Entry 7L4M (X-ray diffraction, 2.81 A resolution); this record covers chains B and C of the 3 polymer chains in the assembly.

== Chain B ==
Name: DNA (cytosine-5)-methyltransferase DRM2
Source organism: Arabidopsis thaliana
Notes: EC 2.1.1.37
UniProt: Q9M548 (DRM2_ARATH); residues 270-626 here = UniProt positions 270-626
Chain sequence (357 residues; row label = number of the first residue in the row):
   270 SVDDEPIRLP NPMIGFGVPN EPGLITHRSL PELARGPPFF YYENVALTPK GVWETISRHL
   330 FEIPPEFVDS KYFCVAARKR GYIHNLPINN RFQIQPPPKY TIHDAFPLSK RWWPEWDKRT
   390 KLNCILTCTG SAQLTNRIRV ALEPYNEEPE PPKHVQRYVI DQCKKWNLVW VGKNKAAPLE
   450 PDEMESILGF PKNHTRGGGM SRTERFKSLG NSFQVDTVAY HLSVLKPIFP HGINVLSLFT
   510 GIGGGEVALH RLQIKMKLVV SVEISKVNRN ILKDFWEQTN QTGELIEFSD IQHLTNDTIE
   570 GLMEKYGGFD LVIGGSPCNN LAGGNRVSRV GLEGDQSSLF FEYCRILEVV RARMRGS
Unresolved in the structure: 270-274, 625-626
Small-molecule neighbours: S-adenosylhomocysteine (SAH): Asn-480, Ser-481, Phe-482, Phe-508, Thr-509, Gly-510, Ile-511, Gly-512, Gly-513, Val-531, Glu-532, Ile-533, Ser-534, Asn-537, Ser-558, Asp-559, Ile-560, Gln-561, Gly-584, Ser-585, Pro-586, Leu-608
UniProt features mapped onto this chain:
  - mutagenesis: Ser-585 (S585A: Loss of function in maintaining non-CpG methylation), Cys-587 (C587A: Loss of function in maintaining non-CpG methylation)
Reported in the primary citation:
  - mutagenesis - C397G, S400G/Q402G: decreased catalytic activity
  - mutagenesis - C397A: unchanged catalytic activity
  - mutagenesis - C397H: decreased catalytic activity on CG, CHH, and CHG DNAs
  - mutagenesis - C397R: decreased catalytic activity on CHH DNA
  - mutagenesis - C397R: increased catalytic activity on CHG DNA
  - mutagenesis - R595A, R595G: abolished catalytic activity
  - mutagenesis - R595K: decreased catalytic activity on CHH, CHG, and CG DNA
  - specificity-determining residues: Arg-595 (proposed by the authors, not directly observed)
  - mutagenesis - C397R, R595A, R595G, R595K: unchanged expression
  - mutagenesis - C397R: increased catalytic activity on CHG methylation
  - mutagenesis - C397H: decreased catalytic activity on CHG methylation

== Chain C ==
Molecule: 18-nt DNA strand
Sequence (18 nucleotides; numbered 1 to 18; the number before each row is that of its first residue):
     1 TAAAGGAGGA GGAGGAAT

== Chain B / chain C interface ==
Residue-residue contacts (17):
  Leu-278(B) with DA13(C), phosphate contact; DG14(C), phosphate contact
  Asn-280(B) with DG15(C), hydrogen bond to the phosphate
  Ser-400(B) with DG5(C), hydrogen bond to the phosphate; DG6(C), hydrogen bond to the phosphate
  Ala-401(B) with DG5(C), hydrogen bond to the phosphate
  Gln-402(B) with DG6(C), phosphate contact
  Arg-406(B) with DG6(C), salt bridge to the phosphate
  Ser-470(B) with DA3(C), phosphate contact
  Arg-471(B) with DA4(C), phosphate contact
  Thr-472(B) with DA4(C), hydrogen bond to the phosphate
  Gly-592(B) with DG9(C), hydrogen bond to the base; DA10(C), base contact
  Asn-594(B) with DG9(C), hydrogen bond to the base
  Arg-595(B) with DG8(C), base contact; DG9(C), hydrogen bond to the base
  Arg-598(B) with DG11(C), sugar contact
Also at the interface, not in a pair above, chain B (18 interface residues in all): Pro-279, Lys-319, Lys-348, Trp-435, Gly-593
Also at the interface, not in a pair above, chain C (12 interface residues in all): DG12

== Summary ==
18 residues of chain B face 12 of chain C across their interface, with 8 hydrogen bonds and 1 salt bridge.
Polar pairs include Gly-592(B)/DG9(C), Asn-594(B)/DG9(C) and Arg-595(B)/DG9(C). Chain B binds
S-adenosylhomocysteine. The paper reports that C397G and S400G/Q402G of chain B reduce catalytic activity; the
specificity determinant Arg-595(B); 8 substitutions were tested in all.
Chain B is DNA (cytosine-5)-methyltransferase DRM2 (Arabidopsis thaliana) and chain C is an 18-nt DNA strand;
the structure, Crystal structure of the DRM2-CCT DNA complex, was determined by X-ray diffraction together
with 7L4C, 7L4F, 7L4H, 7L4K and 7L4N from the same study.
